2G60 - chains L and H; structure by X-ray diffraction, 1.85 A resolution.

== Chain L ==
Molecule: anti-FLAG M2 Fab light chain
Organism: Mus musculus
UniProt: Q65ZC0 (Q65ZC0_MOUSE); the construct lacks a stretch of the UniProt sequence, so the offset changes along the chain: 4-27 = UniProt 4-27; 28-211 = UniProt 33-216
Chain sequence (216 residues; row label = number of the first residue in the row; a row labelled like 27A-27E holds insertion residues (27A, then the next letters in order)):
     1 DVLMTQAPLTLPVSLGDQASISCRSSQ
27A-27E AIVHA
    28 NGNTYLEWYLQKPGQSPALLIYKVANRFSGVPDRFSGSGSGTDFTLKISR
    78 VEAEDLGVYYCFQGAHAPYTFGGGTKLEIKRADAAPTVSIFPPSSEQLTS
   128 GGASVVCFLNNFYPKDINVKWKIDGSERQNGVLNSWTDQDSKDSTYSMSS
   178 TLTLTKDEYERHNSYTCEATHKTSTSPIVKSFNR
Unresolved in the structure: 209-211
Cystine bridges: Cys23-Cys88, Cys134-Cys194

== Chain H ==
Molecule: anti-FLAG M2 Fab heavy chain
Organism: Mus musculus
UniProt: Q5BJZ2 (Q5BJZ2_RAT); the construct lacks a stretch of the UniProt sequence and is renumbered around it, so the offset changes along the chain: 2-52 = UniProt 21-71; 53-82 = UniProt 73-102; 83-126 = UniProt 106-149; 129-154 = UniProt 150-175; 6 more segments
Chain sequence (215 residues; numbered 1 to 224 plus 4 insertion-coded residues; 13 numbers in that range are skipped by the numbering (no residue carries them; nothing is unmodelled there); the number before each row is that of its first residue; a row labelled like 82A-82C holds insertion residues (82A, then the next letters in order)):
     1 EVQLQQSGGELAKPGASVKMSCKSSGYTFTAYAIHWAKQAAGAGLEWIGY
    51 IA
   52A P
    53 AAGAAAYNAAFKGKATLAADKSSSTAYMAA
82A-82C AAL
    83 TSEDSAVYYCARAAAAGADYWGQGTTLTVSSAKTTPPSVYPLAP
   129 GSAAQTNSMVTLGCLVKGYFPEPVTL
   156 TW
   162 NSGSLSSG
   171 VHTFPAVLQS
   183 DLYTLSSSVTVTSS
   198 PRP
   202 SETVT
   208 CNVAHPASSTKVDKKIV
Unresolved in the structure: 129-135
Cystine bridges: Cys22-Cys92, Cys142-Cys208

== How chain L and chain H interact ==
Residue-residue contacts (58; chain L residue first):
  Glu34(L) - Ala98(H)
  Glu34(L) - Gly99(H)
  Tyr36(L) - Gly99(H)
  Tyr36(L) - Ala100(H)  hydrogen bond (side chain-backbone)
  Tyr36(L) - Trp103(H)  hydrophobic
  Gln38(L) - Gln39(H)  hydrogen bond
  Gln38(L) - Tyr91(H)
  Gln42(L) - Tyr91(H)
  Ser43(L) - Tyr91(H)
  Ser43(L) - Trp103(H)
  Ser43(L) - Gly104(H)  hydrogen bond (side chain-backbone)
  Ser43(L) - Gln105(H)
  Pro44(L) - Tyr91(H)
  Pro44(L) - Trp103(H)
  Leu46(L) - Ala98(H)  hydrophobic
  Leu46(L) - Gly99(H)
  Leu46(L) - Ala100(H)
  Tyr49(L) - Ala98(H)
  Phe55(L) - Asp101(H)
  Tyr87(L) - Gly44(H)
  Tyr87(L) - Leu45(H)  hydrophobic
  Pro95(L) - Trp47(H)  hydrophobic
  Tyr96(L) - Trp47(H)
  Phe98(L) - Leu45(H)
  Ser116(L) - Thr139(H)  hydrogen bond
  Phe118(L) - Ala125(H)
  Phe118(L) - Thr139(H)
  Ser121(L) - Tyr122(H)
  Ser121(L) - Pro123(H)
  Glu123(L) - Tyr122(H)
  Glu123(L) - Pro123(H)
  Gln124(L) - Tyr122(H)
  Gln124(L) - Lys145(H)  hydrogen bond
  Ser127(L) - Tyr122(H)
  Ser131(L) - Leu143(H)
  Ser131(L) - Lys145(H)  hydrogen bond
  Phe135(L) - Leu140(H)
  Phe135(L) - Phe174(H)  hydrophobic
  Phe135(L) - Ser188(H)
  Phe135(L) - Ser189(H)
  Phe135(L) - Ser190(H)
  Asn137(L) - His172(H)
  Asn137(L) - Phe174(H)
  Asn137(L) - Ser190(H)  hydrogen bond
  Asn138(L) - His172(H)  hydrogen bond
  Leu160(L) - Val177(H)  hydrophobic
  Leu160(L) - Gln179(H)
  Asn161(L) - Val177(H)
  Ser162(L) - Phe174(H)
  Ser162(L) - Pro175(H)  hydrogen bond (side chain-backbone)
  Ser162(L) - Val177(H)
  Trp163(L) - Pro175(H)
  Thr164(L) - Phe174(H)
  Ser174(L) - His172(H)
  Ser174(L) - Phe174(H)
  Met175(L) - Phe174(H)
  Ser176(L) - Phe174(H)
  Ser176(L) - Ser188(H)  hydrogen bond
Other interface residues (no listed pair), chain L (35 interface residues in all): Lys50, Val133, Asp167, Thr180
Other interface residues (no listed pair), chain H (38 interface residues in all): His35, Glu46, Tyr50, Asn60, Ala97, Gly106, Leu124, Gly141, Thr173, Leu178, Thr192

== In short ==
The interface between chain L and chain H involves 35 residues on one side and 38 on the other, with 10
hydrogen bonds. Polar contacts include Tyr36(L)-Ala100(H), Gln38(L)-Gln39(H) and Ser43(L)-Gly104(H).
Chain L is anti-FLAG M2 Fab light chain and chain H is anti-FLAG M2 Fab heavy chain, both from Mus musculus;
the structure, Structure of anti-FLAG M2 Fab domain, was determined by X-ray diffraction.
